4QZI - chains A and T of the 4 polymer chains in the assembly; structure by X-ray diffraction, 2.65 A resolution.

# Chain A
Molecule: DNA nucleotidylexotransferase
Organism: Mus musculus
Notes: EC 2.7.7.31
UniProtKB: P09838 (TDT_MOUSE); the construct lacks a stretch of the UniProt sequence, so the offset changes along the chain: 132-482 = UniProt 132-482; 483-510 = UniProt 503-530
Sequence (400 residues; numbered 111 to 510; the number before each row is that of its first residue):
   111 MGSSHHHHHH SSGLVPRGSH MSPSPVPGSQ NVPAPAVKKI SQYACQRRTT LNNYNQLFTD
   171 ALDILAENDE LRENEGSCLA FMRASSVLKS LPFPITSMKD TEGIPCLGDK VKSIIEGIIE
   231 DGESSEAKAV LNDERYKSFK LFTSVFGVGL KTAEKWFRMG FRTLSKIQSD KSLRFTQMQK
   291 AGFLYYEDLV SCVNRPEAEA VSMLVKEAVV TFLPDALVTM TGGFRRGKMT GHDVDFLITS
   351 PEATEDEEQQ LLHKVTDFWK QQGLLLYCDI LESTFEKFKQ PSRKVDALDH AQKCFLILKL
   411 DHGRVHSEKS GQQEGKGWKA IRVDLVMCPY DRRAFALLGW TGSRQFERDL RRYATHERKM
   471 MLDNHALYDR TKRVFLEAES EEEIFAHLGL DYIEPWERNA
Not modelled in the structure: 111-147, 383-400, 416-424
Construct notes: expression tag (111-131); engineered mutation Ala401 (Phe in P09838)
UniProt features mapped onto this chain:
  - region: Val258 to Thr262 (Involved in DNA binding)
  - binding site (a 2'-deoxyribonucleoside 5'-triphosphate): Gly333 to Lys338, His342 to Asp345, Gly449, Trp450
  - binding site (Mg(2+)): Asp343, Asp345, Asp434
  - modified residue: Ser134 (Phosphoserine)
Bound ions: Na+: Thr253, Val255, Val258 (shared with 1 residue of chain U); Zn2+ site 1: Asp343, Asp345, Asp434 (shared with 1 residue of chain U); Mg2+: Asp343, Asp345 (together with 2',3'-dideoxycytidine 5'-triphosphate) (shared with 1 residue of chain U); Zn2+ site 2: Asp473, His475
Small-molecule neighbours: 2',3'-dideoxycytidine 5'-triphosphate (DCT): Gly332, Gly333, Arg336, Lys338, Thr340, Gly341, His342, Asp343, Asp345
Reported in the primary citation:
  - Zn2+ coordination: Asp473, His475
  - mutagenesis - L398A, F405A: decreased catalytic activity
  - mutagenesis - R461A: abolished catalytic activity
  - mutagenesis - F401A: abolished catalytic activity on in trans

# Chain T
Molecule: 8-nt DNA strand
Sequence (8 nucleotides; each row starts with the number of its first residue):
     1 TTTTTGGG

# Interface between chain A and chain T
Contacting residue pairs - 13 pairs, chain A then chain T:
  Leu189(A) - DT5(T)  sugar contact
  Leu189(A) - DG6(T)  phosphate contact
  Arg193(A) - DT5(T)  hydrogen bond to the phosphate
  Arg454(A) - DG6(T)  base contact
  Glu457(A) - DG6(T)  base contact
  Arg458(A) - DG6(T)  salt bridge to the phosphate
  Arg461(A) - DG6(T)  base contact
  Arg461(A) - DG7(T)  phosphate contact
  Arg462(A) - DT5(T)  phosphate contact
  Arg462(A) - DG6(T)  sugar contact
  Thr465(A) - DG7(T)  hydrogen bond to the phosphate
  His466(A) - DT4(T)  phosphate contact
  His466(A) - DT5(T)  salt bridge to the phosphate
Also at the interface, not in a pair above, chain A (10 interface residues in all): Gly186

# In short
10 residues of chain A and 4 residues of chain T are in contact, with 2 hydrogen bonds and 2 salt bridges.
Among the polar pairs are Arg193(A)-DT5(T), Thr465(A)-DG7(T) and Arg458(A)-DG6(T). From the paper: L398A and
F405A of chain A reduce catalytic activity; Zn2+ coordination by Asp473(A) and His475(A); 4 substitutions were
tested in all.
Chain A is DNA nucleotidylexotransferase (Mus musculus) and chain T is an 8-nt DNA strand; the structure,
Mouse Tdt, F401A mutant, in complex with a DSB substrate and Zn2+, was determined by X-ray diffraction
together with 4QZ8, 4QZ9, 4QZA, 4QZB, 4QZC, 4QZD and 4 further entries from the same study.
